9QGF - chain A; structure by X-ray diffraction, 1.44 A resolution.

# Chain A
Protein: All1865 protein
From: Nostoc sp. PCC 7120
Reference sequence: Q8YVV8 (Q8YVV8_NOSS1); residues 12-375 here correspond to UniProt positions 39-402 (UniProt number = residue number + 27)
Sequence (375 residues; each row starts with the number of its first residue):
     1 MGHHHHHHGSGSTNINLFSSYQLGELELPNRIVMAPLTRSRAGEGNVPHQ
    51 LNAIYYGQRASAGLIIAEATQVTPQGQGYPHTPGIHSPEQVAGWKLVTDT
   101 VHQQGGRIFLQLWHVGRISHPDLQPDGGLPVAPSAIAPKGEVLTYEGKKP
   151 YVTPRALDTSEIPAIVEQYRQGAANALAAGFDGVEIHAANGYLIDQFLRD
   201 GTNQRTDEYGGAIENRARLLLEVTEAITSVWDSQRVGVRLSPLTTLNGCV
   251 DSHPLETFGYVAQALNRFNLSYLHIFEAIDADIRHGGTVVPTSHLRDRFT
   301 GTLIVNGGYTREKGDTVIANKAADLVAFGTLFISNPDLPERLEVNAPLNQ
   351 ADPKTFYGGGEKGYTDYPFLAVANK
Unresolved in the structure: 1-14, 371-375
Construct notes: initiating methionine (1); expression tag (2-11); conflict Ser40 (Gln67 in Q8YVV8), Leu243 (Ser270 in Q8YVV8), Thr244 (Gly271 in Q8YVV8), Leu246 (Phe273 in Q8YVV8), Gly248 (Asp275 in Q8YVV8), Cys249 (Ile276 in Q8YVV8), Val250 (Arg277 in Q8YVV8); engineered mutation Lys354 (Thr381 in Q8YVV8)
Metal / ion sites: Na+ near Glu25 (its only coordinating residue here)
Residues lining bound ligands:
  - A1I6V (1-[(6R)-3,3-diethanoyl-6-methyl-cyclohexa-1,4-dien-1-yl]ethanone): Thr38, Ala69, Tyr79, Trp113, His187, Asn190, Tyr192, Leu246, Asn247, Phe276, Tyr357
  - FMN (flavin mononucleotide): Ala35, Pro36, Leu37, Thr38, Glu68, Ala69, Gln111, His187, Asn190, Arg239, Phe276, Asn306, Gly307, Gly308, Ala327, Phe328, Gly329, Thr330, Ile333, Phe356, Tyr357

# Overview
Ligands of chain A: flavin mononucleotide and compound A1I6V.
Chain A is All1865 protein (Nostoc sp. PCC 7120); the structure, Crystal structure of an NADH-accepting ene
reductase variant NostocER1-L1,5 mutant T354K, was determined by X-ray diffraction together with 9QGB, 9QGC,
9QGD and 9QGE from the same study.
